6J4Y - chains T and d of the 26 polymer chains in the assembly; structure by electron microscopy, 4.30 A resolution (low resolution: residue-level contacts below are approximate; hydrogen-bond / salt-bridge calls are withheld).

# Chain T
Molecule: 198-nt DNA strand
Sequence (198 nucleotides; each row starts with the number of its first residue; numbers below 1 keep their minus sign (DA-72 is residue -72)):
   -72 ATCAGAATCC CGGTGCCGAG GCCGCTCAAT TGGTCGTAGA CAGCTCTAGC ACCGCTTAAA
   -12 CGCACGTACG CGCTGTCCCC CGCGTTTTAA CCGCCAAGGG GATTACACCC AAGACACCAG
    48 GCACGAGACA GAAAAAAACA ACGAAAACGG CCACCACCCA AACACACCAA ACACAAGAGC
   108 TAATTGACTG ACGTAAGC
Unresolved in the structure: 55-125

# Chain d
Protein: Histone H2B type 1-J
Source organism: Homo sapiens
Reference sequence: P06899 (H2B1J_HUMAN); residues -3 to 122 here correspond to UniProt positions 1-126 (UniProt number = residue number + 4)
Amino-acid sequence (129 residues; numbered -6 to 122; the number before each row is that of its first residue; numbers below 1 keep their minus sign (Gly-6 is residue -6)):
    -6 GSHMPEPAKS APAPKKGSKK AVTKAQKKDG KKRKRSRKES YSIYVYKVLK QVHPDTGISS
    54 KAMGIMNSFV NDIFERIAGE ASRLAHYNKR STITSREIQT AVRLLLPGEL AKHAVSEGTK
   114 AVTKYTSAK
Unresolved in the structure: -6 to 27
Sequence notes: expression tag (-6 to -4)
UniProt features mapped onto this chain:
  - modified residue: Pro-2 (N-acetylproline), Glu-1 (ADP-ribosyl glutamic acid), Lys2 (N6-(2-hydroxyisobutyryl)lysine), Ser3 (ADP-ribosylserine), Lys8 (N6-(beta-hydroxybutyryl)lysine), Lys9 (N6-(2-hydroxyisobutyryl)lysine), Ser11 (Phosphoserine), Lys12 (N6-acetyllysine), Lys13 (N6-(beta-hydroxybutyryl)lysine), Lys17 (N6-(2-hydroxyisobutyryl)lysine), Lys20 (N6-(2-hydroxyisobutyryl)lysine), Lys21 (N6-(2-hydroxyisobutyryl)lysine), Lys31 (N6-(2-hydroxyisobutyryl)lysine), Glu32 (PolyADP-ribosyl glutamic acid), Ser33 (Phosphoserine), Lys40 (N6-(2-hydroxyisobutyryl)lysine), Lys43 (N6-(2-hydroxyisobutyryl)lysine), Lys54 (N6,N6-dimethyllysine), Arg76 (Dimethylated arginine), Lys82 (N6,N6,N6-trimethyllysine) and 6 more in UniProt
  - glycosylation: Ser109 (O-linked (GlcNAc) serine)
  - cross-link (Glycyl lysine isopeptide (Lys-Gly)): Lys2 (interchain with G-Cter in SUMO2), Lys17 (interchain with G-Cter in SUMO2), Lys31 (interchain with G-Cter in ubiquitin), Lys117 (interchain with G-Cter in ubiquitin)

# How chain T and chain d interact
Pairs across the interface (14):
  DA-54(T) with Ile51(d); Ser53(d)
  DG-53(T) with Tyr39(d); Gly50(d); Ile51(d)
  DG-52(T) with Tyr39(d)
  DC-46(T) with Arg30(d)
  DA-45(T) with Arg30(d)
  DT-42(T) with Lys122(d)
  DA-35(T) with Thr85(d)
  DG-34(T) with Arg83(d); Ser84(d); Thr85(d)
  DA-33(T) with Arg83(d)
Other interface residues (no listed pair), chain d (10 interface residues in all): Lys43

# In short
9 residues of chain T face 10 of chain d across their interface.
Here chain T is a 198-nt DNA strand and chain d is Histone H2B type 1-J (Homo sapiens). Entry 6J4Y (RNA
polymerase II elongation complex bound with Elf1 and Spt4/5, stalled at SHL(-1) of the nucleosome ...) was
determined by electron microscopy together with 6IR9, 6J4W, 6J4X, 6J4Z, 6J50 and 6J51 from the same study.
